Entry 8XC1 (electron microscopy, 2.21 A resolution); this record covers chains A and B of the 6 polymer chains in the assembly.

# Chain A (and B)
Protein: Systemic RNA interference defective protein 1
Organism: Caenorhabditis elegans
Notes: chain B of this document is another copy of the same molecule, construct and numbering; everything in this record applies to it too
UniProtKB: Q9GZC8 (SID1_CAEEL); residues 18-776 here = UniProt positions 18-776
Amino-acid sequence (792 residues; each row starts with the number of its first residue; numbers below 1 keep their minus sign (Met-15 is residue -15)):
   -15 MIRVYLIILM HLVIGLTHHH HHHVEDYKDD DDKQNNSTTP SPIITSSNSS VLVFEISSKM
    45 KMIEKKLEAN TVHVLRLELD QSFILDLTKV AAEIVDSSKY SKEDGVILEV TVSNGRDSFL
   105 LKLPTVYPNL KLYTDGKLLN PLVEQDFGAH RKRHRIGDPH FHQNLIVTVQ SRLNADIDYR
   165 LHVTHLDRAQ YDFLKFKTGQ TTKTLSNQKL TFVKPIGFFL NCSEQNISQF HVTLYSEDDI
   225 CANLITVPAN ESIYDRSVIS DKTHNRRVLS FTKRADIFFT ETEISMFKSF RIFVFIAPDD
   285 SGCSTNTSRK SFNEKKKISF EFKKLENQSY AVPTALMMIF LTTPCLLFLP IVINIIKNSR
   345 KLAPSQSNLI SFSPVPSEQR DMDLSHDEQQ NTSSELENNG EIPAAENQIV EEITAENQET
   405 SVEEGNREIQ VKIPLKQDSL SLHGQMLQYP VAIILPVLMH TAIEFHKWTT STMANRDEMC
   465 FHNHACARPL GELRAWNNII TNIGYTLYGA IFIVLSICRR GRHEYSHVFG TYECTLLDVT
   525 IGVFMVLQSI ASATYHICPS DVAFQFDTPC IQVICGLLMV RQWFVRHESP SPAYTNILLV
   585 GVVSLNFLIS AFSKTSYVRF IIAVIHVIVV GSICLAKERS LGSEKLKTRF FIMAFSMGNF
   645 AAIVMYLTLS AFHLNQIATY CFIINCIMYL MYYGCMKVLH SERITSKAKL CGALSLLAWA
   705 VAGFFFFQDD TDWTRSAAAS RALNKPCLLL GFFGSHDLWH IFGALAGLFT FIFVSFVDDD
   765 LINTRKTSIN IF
Disordered / not traced: -15 to 31, 344-424, 506-509
Differences from the reference sequence: initiating methionine (-15); expression tag (-14 to 17)
Disulfide bonds: Cys225-Cys287, Cys464-Cys542, Cys470-Cys731
Metal / ion sites: Zn2+: His540, His740, His744
Residues lining bound ligands: N-acetylglucosamine (NAG; 2-acetamido-2-deoxy-beta-D-glucopyranose): Glu208, Gln209, Asn210
From the paper describing this entry:
  - binding site for the 50-nt RNA strand: Gln192, Lys193, Lys198, Lys301
  - conformationally variable residues (loop rearrangement): Asp70, Leu170 to Asp176
  - binding site for the 50-nt RNA strand: Gln65, Asn297

# Chain A / chain B interface
Contacting residue pairs (115; chain A residue first):
  Ser33(A) - Glu39(B)  hydrogen bond
  Ser33(A) - Arg60(B)
  Ser34(A) - Arg60(B)
  Ser34(A) - His146(B)  hydrogen bond
  Val35(A) - Arg60(B)
  Glu39(A) - Ser33(B)  hydrogen bond
  Asn54(A) - Phe145(B)
  Asn54(A) - His146(B)
  Asn54(A) - Asn148(B)  hydrogen bond (backbone-side chain)
  Val56(A) - Ile150(B)  hydrophobic
  Arg60(A) - Ser33(B)
  Arg60(A) - Ser34(B)
  Arg60(A) - Val35(B)
  Asp88(A) - Gln129(B)
  Glu93(A) - Ser97(B)  hydrogen bond
  Glu93(A) - Gly99(B)
  Glu93(A) - Arg100(B)
  Glu93(A) - Asp101(B)  hydrogen bond (side chain-backbone)
  Glu93(A) - Ser102(B)  hydrogen bond
  Ser97(A) - Glu93(B)  hydrogen bond
  Ser97(A) - Gln154(B)  hydrogen bond
  Asn98(A) - Gln154(B)
  Gly99(A) - Glu93(B)
  Gly99(A) - Gln154(B)
  Gly99(A) - Arg156(B)
  Arg100(A) - Glu93(B)
  Arg100(A) - Arg156(B)
  Asp101(A) - Glu93(B)  hydrogen bond (backbone-side chain)
  Asp101(A) - Lys106(B)  salt bridge
  Ser102(A) - Glu93(B)  hydrogen bond
  Ser102(A) - Leu104(B)
  Ser102(A) - Lys106(B)
  Phe103(A) - Leu104(B)  hydrophobic
  Leu104(A) - Ser102(B)
  Leu104(A) - Phe103(B)  hydrophobic
  Leu104(A) - Leu104(B)  hydrophobic
  Lys106(A) - Asp101(B)  salt bridge
  Lys106(A) - Ser102(B)
  Tyr111(A) - Val242(B)  hydrophobic
  Gln129(A) - Asp88(B)
  Asp130(A) - Arg156(B)  salt bridge
  Asp130(A) - Asn158(B)
  Phe145(A) - Asn54(B)
  Phe145(A) - Asn158(B)
  His146(A) - Ser34(B)  hydrogen bond
  His146(A) - Asn54(B)
  Gln147(A) - Arg156(B)  hydrogen bond (side chain-backbone)
  Gln147(A) - Asn158(B)
  Asn148(A) - Asn54(B)  hydrogen bond (side chain-backbone)
  Asn148(A) - Gln154(B)
  Ile150(A) - Val56(B)  hydrophobic
  Ile150(A) - Gln154(B)
  Gln154(A) - Ser97(B)  hydrogen bond
  Gln154(A) - Asn98(B)
  Gln154(A) - Gly99(B)
  Gln154(A) - Asn148(B)
  Gln154(A) - Ile150(B)
  Arg156(A) - Gly99(B)
  Arg156(A) - Arg100(B)
  Arg156(A) - Asp130(B)  salt bridge
  Arg156(A) - Gln147(B)  hydrogen bond (backbone-side chain)
  Asn158(A) - Asp130(B)
  Asn158(A) - Phe145(B)
  Asn158(A) - Gln147(B)
  Asn227(A) - Ser244(B)  hydrogen bond
  Ser236(A) - Arg240(B)  hydrogen bond (backbone-side chain)
  Ile237(A) - Arg240(B)  hydrogen bond (backbone-side chain)
  Ile237(A) - Ile243(B)
  Tyr238(A) - Arg240(B)  hydrogen bond (backbone-backbone)
  Arg240(A) - Ser236(B)  hydrogen bond (side chain-backbone)
  Arg240(A) - Ile237(B)  hydrogen bond (side chain-backbone)
  Arg240(A) - Tyr238(B)  hydrogen bond (backbone-backbone)
  Arg240(A) - Arg240(B)
  Arg240(A) - Arg250(B)
  Val242(A) - Tyr111(B)  hydrophobic
  Ile243(A) - Ile237(B)
  Ile243(A) - Arg250(B)  hydrogen bond (backbone-side chain)
  Ile243(A) - Phe279(B)  hydrophobic
  Ser244(A) - Asn227(B)  hydrogen bond
  Arg250(A) - Arg240(B)
  Arg250(A) - Ile243(B)  hydrogen bond (side chain-backbone)
  Phe279(A) - Ile243(B)  hydrophobic
  Leu431(A) - Ala577(B)
  Leu431(A) - Tyr578(B)
  Gln432(A) - Ser575(B)
  Gln432(A) - Ala577(B)
  Gln432(A) - Tyr578(B)
  Pro434(A) - Asn580(B)
  Val435(A) - Asn580(B)
  Val435(A) - Ile581(B)  hydrophobic
  Val435(A) - Val584(B)
  Ala436(A) - Asn580(B)
  Ala436(A) - Val584(B)
  Leu439(A) - Pro440(B)  hydrophobic
  Leu439(A) - Leu583(B)  hydrophobic
  Pro440(A) - Leu439(B)  hydrophobic
  Pro440(A) - Met443(B)
  Met443(A) - Pro440(B)
  Met443(A) - Phe548(B)  hydrophobic
  Ala446(A) - Phe591(B)  hydrophobic
  Ile447(A) - Ile447(B)  hydrophobic
  Phe548(A) - Met443(B)  hydrophobic
  Ser575(A) - Gln432(B)
  Ala577(A) - Leu431(B)
  Ala577(A) - Gln432(B)
  Tyr578(A) - Leu431(B)
  Tyr578(A) - Gln432(B)
  Asn580(A) - Pro434(B)
  Asn580(A) - Val435(B)
  Asn580(A) - Ala436(B)
  Ile581(A) - Val435(B)  hydrophobic
  Leu583(A) - Leu439(B)  hydrophobic
  Val584(A) - Val435(B)
  Val584(A) - Ala436(B)
  Phe591(A) - Ala446(B)  hydrophobic
Also at the interface, not in a pair above, chain A (74 interface residues in all): Val37, Thr55, Val58, Val90, Thr95, Gly132, His144, Thr152, Ser155, Ile229, Asp239, Lys246, Val252, Tyr433, Phe550, Val587
Also at the interface, not in a pair above, chain B (74 interface residues in all): Val37, Thr55, Val58, Val90, Thr95, Gly132, His144, Thr152, Ser155, Ile229, Asp239, Lys246, Val252, Tyr433, Phe550, Val587

# Overview
Chain A and chain B each contribute 74 residues to their interface; the contacts include 26 hydrogen bonds and
4 salt bridges. Among the polar pairs are Asp101(A)-Lys106(B), Asp130(A)-Arg156(B) and Ser33(A)-Glu39(B). The
paper reports a binding site for the 50-nt RNA strand at Gln192(A), Lys193(A) and Lys198(A) among others;
conformational variability at Asp70(A) and Leu170(A).
Chain A and chain B are both Systemic RNA interference defective protein 1 (Caenorhabditis elegans); the
structure, C. elegans SID1 in complex with dsRNA, was determined by electron microscopy, deposited together
with 8XBS.
